Entry 9DQX (electron microscopy, 3.40 A resolution); this record covers chains G and E of the 12 polymer chains in the assembly.

== Chain G ==
Protein: Structural polyprotein
Organism: Western equine encephalitis virus
Reference sequence: Q1W679 (Q1W679_WEEV); residues 1-437 here correspond to UniProt positions 798-1234 (UniProt number = residue number + 797)
Amino-acid sequence (437 residues; row label = number of the first residue in the row):
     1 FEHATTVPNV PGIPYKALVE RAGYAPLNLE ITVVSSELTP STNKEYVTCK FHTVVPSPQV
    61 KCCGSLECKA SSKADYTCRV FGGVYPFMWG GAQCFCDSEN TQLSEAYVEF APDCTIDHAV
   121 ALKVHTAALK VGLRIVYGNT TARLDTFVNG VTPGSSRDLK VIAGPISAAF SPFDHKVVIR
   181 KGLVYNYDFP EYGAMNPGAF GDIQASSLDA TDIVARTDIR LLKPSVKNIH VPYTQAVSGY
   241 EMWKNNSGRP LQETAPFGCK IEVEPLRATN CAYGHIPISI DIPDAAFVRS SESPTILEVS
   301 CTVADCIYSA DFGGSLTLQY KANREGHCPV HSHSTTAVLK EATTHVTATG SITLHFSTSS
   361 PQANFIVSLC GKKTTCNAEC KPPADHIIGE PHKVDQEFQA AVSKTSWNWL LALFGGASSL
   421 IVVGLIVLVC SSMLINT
Cystine bridges: C49-C114, C62-C94, C63-C96, C68-C78, C259-C271, C301-C376, C306-C380, C328-C370
Glycans and other covalent adducts: N-acetylglucosamine (NAG) linked to N245

== Chain E ==
Protein: Structural polyprotein
Organism: Western equine encephalitis virus
Reference sequence: Q1W679 (Q1W679_WEEV); residues 1-406 here correspond to UniProt positions 320-725 (UniProt number = residue number + 319)
Amino-acid sequence (406 residues; numbered 1 to 406; the number before each row is that of its first residue):
     1 SITDDFTLTS PYLGFCPYCR HSAPCFSPIK IENVWDESDD GSIRIQVSAQ FGYNQAGTAD
    61 VTKFRYMSYD HDHDIKEDSM EKLAISTSGP CRRLGHKGYF LLAQCPPGDS VTVSITSGAS
   121 ENSCTVEKKI RRKFVGREEY LFPPVHGKLV KCHVYDHLKE TSAGYITMHR PGPHAYKSYL
   181 EEASGEVYIK PPSGKNVTYE CKCGDYSTGI VSTRTKMNGC TKAKQCIAYK RDQTKWVFNS
   241 PDLIRHTDHS VQGKLHIPFR LTPTVCPVPL AHTPTVTKWF KGITLHLTAT RPTLLTTRKL
   301 GLRADATAEW ITGTTSRNFS VGREGLEYVW GNHEPVRVWA QESAPGDPHG WPHEIIIHYY
   361 HRHPVYTVIV LCGVALAILV GTASSAACIA KARRDCLTPY ALAPNA
Cystine bridges: C16-C124, C19-C25, C91-C105, C152-C266, C201-C226, C203-C220
Glycans and other covalent adducts: N-acetylglucosamine (NAG) linked to N196, N318

== Interface between chain G and chain E ==
Residue-residue contacts - 17 pairs, chain G then chain E:
  D218(G) - H272(E)  salt bridge
  D218(G) - T275(E)
  R220(G) - H272(E)  hydrogen bond
  R220(G) - T273(E)
  L222(G) - H146(E)
  K223(G) - H146(E)  hydrogen bond (backbone-side chain)
  S225(G) - H146(E)
  S225(G) - G147(E)
  V226(G) - V145(E)
  H230(G) - V145(E)
  H230(G) - H146(E)
  P232(G) - H146(E)
  T234(G) - H272(E)  hydrogen bond (backbone-side chain)
  Q235(G) - H272(E)  hydrogen bond (backbone-side chain)
  A236(G) - H272(E)
  V237(G) - T288(E)
  V237(G) - T314(E)
Also at the interface, not in a pair above, chain G (15 interface residues in all): G198, P224, M242
Also at the interface, not in a pair above, chain E (9 interface residues in all): L270

== Summary ==
Chain G and chain E form an interface of 15 and 9 residues respectively, with 4 hydrogen bonds and 1 salt
bridge. Polar contacts include D218(G)-H272(E), R220(G)-H272(E) and K223(G)-H146(E). Covalently linked
N-acetylglucosamine: at N245(G). Covalently linked N-acetylglucosamine: at N196(E) and N318(E).
Here chain G is Structural polyprotein and chain E is Structural polyprotein, both from Western equine
encephalitis virus. Entry 9DQX (Structure of western equine encephalitis virus CBA87 VLP) was determined by
electron microscopy.
